PDB entry 4QJU | X-ray diffraction, 2.16 A resolution | chains A and D of the 4 polymer chains in the assembly

# Chain A
Molecule: DNA-binding protein HU
Organism: Staphylococcus aureus
UniProtKB: Q99U17 (DBH_STAAM); numbering as in UniProt (aligned over 1-90)
Amino-acid sequence (98 residues; numbered 1 to 98; the number before each row is that of its first residue):
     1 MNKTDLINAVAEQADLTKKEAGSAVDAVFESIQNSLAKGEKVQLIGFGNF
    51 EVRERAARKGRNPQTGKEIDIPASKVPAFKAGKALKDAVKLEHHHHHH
Unresolved in the structure: 91-98
Sequence notes: expression tag (91-98)

# Chain D
Molecule: 21-nt DNA strand
Sequence (21 nucleotides; row label = number of the first residue in the row):
     1 TGCTTATCAATTTGTTGCACC

# How chain A and chain D interact
Pairs across the interface (16):
  Arg53(A) - DT13(D)  salt bridge to the phosphate
  Arg55(A) - DT12(D)  phosphate contact
  Arg55(A) - DT13(D)  salt bridge to the phosphate
  Ala56(A) - DT11(D)  phosphate contact
  Ala56(A) - DT12(D)  hydrogen bond to the phosphate
  Ala57(A) - DT11(D)  sugar contact
  Arg58(A) - DT12(D)  sugar contact
  Lys59(A) - DA9(D)  phosphate contact
  Lys59(A) - DA10(D)  salt bridge to the phosphate
  Arg61(A) - DT5(D)  hydrogen bond to the base
  Arg61(A) - DA6(D)  hydrogen bond to the sugar
  Arg61(A) - DC8(D)  salt bridge to the phosphate
  Asn62(A) - DT5(D)  base contact
  Pro63(A) - DT5(D)  base contact
  Glu68(A) - DC8(D)  sugar contact
  Glu68(A) - DA9(D)  sugar contact
Also at the interface, not in a pair above, chain A (11 interface residues in all): Glu54

# In short
11 residues of chain A and 8 residues of chain D are in contact, with 3 hydrogen bonds and 4 salt bridges.
Among the polar pairs are Arg61(A)-DT5(D), Arg61(A)-DA6(D) and Ala56(A)-DT12(D).
Chain A is DNA-binding protein HU (Staphylococcus aureus) and chain D is a 21-nt DNA strand; the structure,
Crystal structure of DNA-bound nucleoid associated protein, SAV1473, was determined by X-ray diffraction (same
publication as 4QJN).
